Entry 7LHA (X-ray diffraction, 1.95 A resolution); this record covers chain A.

Chain A:
Protein: Exo-L-galactose-6-sulfatase
Organism: Bacteroides uniformis
UniProt: A0A4Y1VMZ7 (A0A4Y1VMZ7_BACUN); residues 35-535 here correspond to UniProt positions 1-501 (UniProt number = residue number - 34)
Chain sequence (533 residues; numbered 3 to 535; the number before each row is that of its first residue):
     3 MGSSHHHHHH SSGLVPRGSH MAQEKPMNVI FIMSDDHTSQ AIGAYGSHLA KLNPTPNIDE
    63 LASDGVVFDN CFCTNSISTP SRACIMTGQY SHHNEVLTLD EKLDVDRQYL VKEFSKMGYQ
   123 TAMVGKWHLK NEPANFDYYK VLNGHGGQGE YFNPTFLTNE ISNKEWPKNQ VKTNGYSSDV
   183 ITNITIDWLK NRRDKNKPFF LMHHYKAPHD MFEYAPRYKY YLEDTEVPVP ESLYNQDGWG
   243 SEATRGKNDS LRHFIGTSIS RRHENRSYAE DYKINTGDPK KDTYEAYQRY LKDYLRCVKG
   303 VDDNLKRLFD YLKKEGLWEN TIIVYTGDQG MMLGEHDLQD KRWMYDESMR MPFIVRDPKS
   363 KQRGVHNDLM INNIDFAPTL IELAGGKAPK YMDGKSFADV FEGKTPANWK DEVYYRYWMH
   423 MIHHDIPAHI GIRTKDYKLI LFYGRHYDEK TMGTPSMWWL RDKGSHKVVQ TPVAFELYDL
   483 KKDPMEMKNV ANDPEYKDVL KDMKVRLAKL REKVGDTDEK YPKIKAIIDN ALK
Disordered / not traced: 3-28, 146-151
Sequence notes: initiating methionine (3); expression tag (4-34); conflict Lys392 (Glu358 in A0A4Y1VMZ7)
Metal / ion sites: Ca2+: Asp37, Asp38, Ser80, Asp330
Small-molecule neighbours:
  - Ni2+ (NI), molecule 1: Arg84, Lys128, Trp129, His130, Leu131, His206
  - Ni2+ (NI), molecule 2: Ser179, Ser180, Ile183, Tyr207, Lys208, Ala209

In short:
Bound to chain A: Ni2+. The Ca2+ site is built by Asp37, Asp38, Ser80 and Asp330.
Chain A is Exo-L-galactose-6-sulfatase (Bacteroides uniformis); the structure, Structure of the
Exo-L-galactose-6-sulfatase BuS1_11 from Bacteroides uniformis, was determined by X-ray diffraction together
with 7LH6, 7LJ2, 7LJJ, 7LK7 and 7LNP from the same study.
